Entry 4I3S (X-ray diffraction, 2.85 A resolution); this record covers chains H and L of the 3 polymer chains in the assembly.

== Chain H ==
Protein: Heavy chain of VRC-PG04 Fab
Source organism: Homo sapiens
Notes: antibody fragment or engineered binder
Amino-acid sequence (228 residues; numbered 1 to 216 plus 12 insertion-coded residues; the number before each row is that of its first residue; a row labelled like 52A-52B holds insertion residues (52A, then the next letters in order)):
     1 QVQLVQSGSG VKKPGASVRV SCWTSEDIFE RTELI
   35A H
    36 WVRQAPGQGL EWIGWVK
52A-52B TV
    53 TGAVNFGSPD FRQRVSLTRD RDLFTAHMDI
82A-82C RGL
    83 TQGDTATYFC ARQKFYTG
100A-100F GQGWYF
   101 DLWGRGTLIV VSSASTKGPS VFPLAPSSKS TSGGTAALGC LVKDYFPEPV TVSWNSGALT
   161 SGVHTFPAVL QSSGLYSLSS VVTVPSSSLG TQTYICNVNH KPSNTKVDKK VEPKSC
Not modelled in the structure: 128-132, 216
Disulfide bonds: Cys22-Cys92, Cys140-Cys196

== Chain L ==
Protein: Light chain of VRC-PG04 Fab
Source organism: Homo sapiens
Notes: antibody fragment or engineered binder
Amino-acid sequence (208 residues; each row starts with the number of its first residue; note: 6 numbers in that range are skipped by the numbering (no residue carries them; nothing is unmodelled there)):
     1 EIVLTQSPGT LSLSPGETAS LSCTAAS
    30 YGHMTWYQKK PGQPPKLLIF ATSKRASGIP DRFSGSQFGK QYTLTITRME PEDFARYYCQ
    90 QL
    96 EFFGQGTRLE IRRTVAAPSV FIFPPSDEQL KSGTASVVCL LNNFYPREAK VQWKVDNALQ
   156 SGNSQESVTE QDSKDSTYSL SSTLTLSKAD YEKHKVYACE VTHQGLSSPV TKSFNRGEC
Disulfide bonds: Cys134-Cys194
Ion coordination: Ca2+ near Glu143 (its only coordinating residue here)

== How chain H and chain L interact ==
Pairs across the interface (63):
  Gln39(H) - Lys38(L)
  Gln39(H) - Tyr87(L)
  Gln43(H) - Tyr87(L)
  Gly44(H) - Tyr87(L)
  Leu45(H) - Tyr87(L)  hydrophobic
  Leu45(H) - Phe98(L)
  Trp47(H) - Glu96(L)
  Trp47(H) - Phe98(L)  hydrophobic
  Phe91(H) - Lys38(L)
  Phe91(H) - Pro43(L)  hydrophobic
  Gly100A(H) - His32(L)
  Gln100B(H) - His32(L)
  Gln100B(H) - Ala50(L)
  Gly100C(H) - Leu91(L)
  Trp100D(H) - Thr34(L)  hydrogen bond (backbone-side chain)
  Trp100D(H) - Gln89(L)
  Trp100D(H) - Leu91(L)
  Trp100D(H) - Glu96(L)
  Tyr100E(H) - Tyr36(L)
  Tyr100E(H) - Phe49(L)  hydrophobic
  Phe100F(H) - Tyr36(L)  hydrogen bond (backbone-side chain)
  Phe100F(H) - Leu46(L)
  Phe100F(H) - Gln89(L)
  Asp101(H) - Leu46(L)
  Trp103(H) - Tyr36(L)
  Trp103(H) - Pro44(L)
  Gly104(H) - Pro43(L)
  Arg105(H) - Gly41(L)  hydrogen bond (side chain-backbone)
  Arg105(H) - Gln42(L)
  Arg105(H) - Pro43(L)
  Phe122(H) - Ser121(L)
  Phe122(H) - Glu123(L)
  Phe122(H) - Gln124(L)
  Phe122(H) - Ser127(L)
  Pro123(H) - Ser121(L)
  Pro123(H) - Glu123(L)
  Leu124(H) - Phe118(L)  hydrophobic
  Leu124(H) - Val133(L)  hydrophobic
  Ala125(H) - Phe118(L)
  Thr135(H) - Phe116(L)
  Ala137(H) - Phe116(L)  hydrophobic
  Ala137(H) - Phe118(L)
  Lys143(H) - Gln124(L)
  Lys143(H) - Ser131(L)
  Lys143(H) - Thr180(L)
  His164(H) - Asn137(L)
  His164(H) - Asn138(L)
  His164(H) - Ser174(L)
  Thr165(H) - Thr164(L)
  Phe166(H) - Leu135(L)  hydrophobic
  Phe166(H) - Ser162(L)
  Phe166(H) - Thr164(L)
  Phe166(H) - Ser174(L)
  Phe166(H) - Leu175(L)
  Phe166(H) - Ser176(L)
  Pro167(H) - Ser162(L)  hydrogen bond (backbone-side chain)
  Val169(H) - Glu161(L)
  Val169(H) - Ser162(L)
  Ser179(H) - Ser176(L)  hydrogen bond
  Val181(H) - Leu135(L)  hydrophobic
  Lys209(H) - Glu123(L)  salt bridge
  Lys214(H) - Cys214(L)
  Ser215(H) - Cys214(L)  hydrogen bond
Other interface residues (no listed pair), chain H (40 interface residues in all): Val37, Glu46, Ser127, Leu138, Leu141, Ser172, Thr183
Other interface residues (no listed pair), chain L (38 interface residues in all): Gln160, Val163, Thr178

== Overview ==
40 residues of chain H face 38 of chain L across their interface, with 6 hydrogen bonds and 1 salt bridge.
Polar pairs include Lys209(H)-Glu123(L), Trp100D(H)-Thr34(L) and Phe100F(H)-Tyr36(L).
Here chain H is Heavy chain of VRC-PG04 Fab and chain L is Light chain of VRC-PG04 Fab, both from Homo
sapiens. Entry 4I3S (Crystal structure of the outer domain of HIV-1 gp120 in complex with VRC-PG04 space group
P21) was determined by X-ray diffraction, deposited together with 4I3R.
